PDB entry 8CO6 | electron microscopy, 4.70 A resolution (low resolution: residue-level contacts below are approximate; hydrogen-bond / salt-bridge calls are withheld) | chains D and d of the 29 polymer chains in the assembly

# Chain D
Molecule: Outer capsid glycoprotein VP7
Organism: Rotavirus A
UniProtKB: A0A1Q2TSM6 (A0A1Q2TSM6_9VIRU); numbering as in UniProt (aligned over 1-326)
Chain sequence (326 residues; numbered 1 to 326; the number before each row is that of its first residue):
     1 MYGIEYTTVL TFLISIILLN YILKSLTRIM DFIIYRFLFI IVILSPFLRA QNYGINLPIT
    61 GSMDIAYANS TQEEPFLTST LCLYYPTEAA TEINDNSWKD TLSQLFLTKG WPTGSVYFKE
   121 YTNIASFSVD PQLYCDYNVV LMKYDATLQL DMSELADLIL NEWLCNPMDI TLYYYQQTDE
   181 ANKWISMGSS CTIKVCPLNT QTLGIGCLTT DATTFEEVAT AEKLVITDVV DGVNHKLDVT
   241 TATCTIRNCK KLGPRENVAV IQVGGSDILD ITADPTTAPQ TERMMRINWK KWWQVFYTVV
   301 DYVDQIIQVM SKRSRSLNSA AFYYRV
Not modelled in the structure: 1-56, 69-76
Cystine bridges: Cys82-Cys135, Cys165-Cys249, Cys191-Cys244, Cys196-Cys207

# Chain d
Molecule: Intermediate capsid protein VP6
Organism: Rotavirus A
UniProtKB: A2T3S6 (A2T3S6_9VIRU); residues 1-397 here = UniProt positions 1-397
Chain sequence (397 residues; row label = number of the first residue in the row):
     1 MDVLYSLSKT LKDARDKIVE GTLYSNVSDL IQQFNQMIIT MNGNEFQTGG IGNLPIRNWN
    61 FNFGLLGTTL LNLDANYVET ARNTIDYFVD FVDNVCMDEM VRESQRNGIA PQSDSLRKLS
   121 AIKFKRINFD NSSEYIENWN LQNRRQRTGF TFHKPNIFPY SASFTLNRSQ PAHDNLMGTM
   181 WLNAGSEIQV AGFDYSCAIN APANIQQFEH IVPLRRVLTT ATITLLPDAE RFSFPRVINS
   241 ADGATTWFFN PVILRPNNVE VEFLLNGQII NTYQARFGTI VARNFDTIRL SFQLMRPPNM
   301 TPAVAVLFPN AQPFEHHATV GLTLRIESAV CESVLADASE TLLANVTSVR QEYAIPVGPV
   361 FPPGMNWTDL ITNYSPSRED NLQRVFTVAS IRSMLIK

# Interface between chain D and chain d
Pairs across the interface - 28 pairs, chain D then chain d:
  Leu57(D) with Ser169(d)
  Pro58(D) with Thr165(d); Leu166(d)
  Ile59(D) with Phe164(d); Thr165(d); Leu166(d); Ser240(d)
  Thr60(D) with Thr165(d); Ala241(d)
  Gly61(D) with Ser163(d); Ala241(d)
  Ser62(D) with Ala162(d)
  Met63(D) with Ala162(d); Ser163(d); Phe164(d); Met180(d); Ile238(d)
  Asp64(D) with Tyr160(d)
  Tyr67(D) with Asn239(d)
  Ala68(D) with Asn239(d); Gly243(d); Ala244(d)
  Glu180(D) with Asn310(d)
  Pro254(D) with Asp174(d); Gln312(d)
  Asp274(D) with Asn310(d)
  Ser311(D) with Ala172(d)
  Ser314(D) with Pro171(d)
Other interface residues (no listed pair), chain D (20 interface residues in all): Lys251, Glu256, Thr277, Pro279, Arg313
Other interface residues (no listed pair), chain d (24 interface residues in all): Gln170, Trp181, Pro309, Ala311, Pro313

# Summary
20 residues of chain D face 24 of chain d across their interface.
Chain D is Outer capsid glycoprotein VP7 and chain d is Intermediate capsid protein VP6, both from Rotavirus
A; the structure, Subtomogram average of Immature Rotavirus TLP penton, was determined by electron microscopy,
deposited together with 8BP8 and 8COA.
